PDB entry 9E1X | electron microscopy, 3.40 A resolution | chains G and J of the 11 polymer chains in the assembly

# Chain G
Name: Histone H2A
Organism: Xenopus laevis
UniProt: Q6AZJ8 (Q6AZJ8_XENLA); residues 0-129 here correspond to UniProt positions 1-130 (UniProt number = residue number + 1)
Sequence (130 residues; numbered 0 to 129; the number before each row is that of its first residue; numbering starts at 0):
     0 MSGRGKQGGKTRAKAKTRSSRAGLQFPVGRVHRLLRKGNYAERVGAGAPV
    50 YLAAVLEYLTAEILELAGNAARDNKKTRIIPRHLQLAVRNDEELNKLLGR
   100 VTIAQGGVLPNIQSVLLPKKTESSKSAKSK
Unresolved in the structure: 0-9, 119-129

# Chain J
Molecule: 152-nt DNA strand
Organism: Homo sapiens
Sequence (152 nucleotides; numbered -75 to 76; the number before each row is that of its first residue; numbers below 1 keep their minus sign (DC-75 is residue -75)):
   -75 CCCTGGAGAATCCCGGTGCCGAGGCCGCTCAATTGGTCGTAGACAGCTCT
   -25 AGCACCGCTTAAACGCACGTACGCGCTGTCCCCCGCGTTTTAACCGCCAA
    25 GGGGATTACTCCCTAGTCTCCAGGCACGTGTCAGATATATACATCCTGTG
    75 CA
Unresolved in the structure: 75-76

# Interface between chain G and chain J
Contacting residue pairs - 19 pairs, chain G then chain J:
  Arg11(G) with DT43(J), hydrogen bond to the base; DC44(J), hydrogen bond to the sugar
  Lys13(G) with DA46(J), salt bridge to the phosphate
  Thr16(G) with DG47(J), sugar contact
  Arg29(G) with DG48(J), hydrogen bond to the phosphate; DC49(J), salt bridge to the phosphate
  Arg35(G) with DA39(J), salt bridge to the phosphate
  Arg42(G) with DT38(J), sugar contact; DA39(J), phosphate contact
  Val43(G) with DT38(J), sugar contact; DA39(J), hydrogen bond to the phosphate
  Gly44(G) with DT38(J), phosphate contact
  Ala45(G) with DT38(J), hydrogen bond to the phosphate
  Lys75(G) with DG58(J), phosphate contact; DA59(J), salt bridge to the phosphate
  Thr76(G) with DA57(J), hydrogen bond to the phosphate; DG58(J), hydrogen bond to the phosphate
  Arg77(G) with DA57(J), sugar contact; DG58(J), hydrogen bond to the phosphate
Also at the interface, not in a pair above, chain J (12 interface residues in all): DC45

# Summary
The chain G/chain J interface involves 12 residues from each chain, with 8 hydrogen bonds and 4 salt bridges.
Among the polar pairs are Arg11(G)-DT43(J), Arg11(G)-DC44(J) and Arg29(G)-DG48(J).
Here chain G is Histone H2A (Xenopus laevis) and chain J is a 152-nt DNA strand (Homo sapiens). Entry 9E1X
(Snf2h bound nucleosome complex - ClassD1) was determined by electron microscopy together with 9E1L, 9E1M,
9E1N, 9E1O, 9E1P, 9E1Q and 4 further entries from the same study.
